PDB entry 6XO4 | electron microscopy, 4.20 A resolution (low resolution: residue-level contacts below are approximate; hydrogen-bond / salt-bridge calls are withheld) | chains B and C of the 12 polymer chains in the assembly

[Chain B]
Molecule: Togavirin
Source organism: Eastern equine encephalitis virus
Notes: EC 3.4.21.90
UniProt: Q88678 (Q88678_EEEV); residues 1-420 here correspond to UniProt positions 325-744 (UniProt number = residue number + 324)
Sequence (420 residues; numbered 1 to 420; the number before each row is that of its first residue):
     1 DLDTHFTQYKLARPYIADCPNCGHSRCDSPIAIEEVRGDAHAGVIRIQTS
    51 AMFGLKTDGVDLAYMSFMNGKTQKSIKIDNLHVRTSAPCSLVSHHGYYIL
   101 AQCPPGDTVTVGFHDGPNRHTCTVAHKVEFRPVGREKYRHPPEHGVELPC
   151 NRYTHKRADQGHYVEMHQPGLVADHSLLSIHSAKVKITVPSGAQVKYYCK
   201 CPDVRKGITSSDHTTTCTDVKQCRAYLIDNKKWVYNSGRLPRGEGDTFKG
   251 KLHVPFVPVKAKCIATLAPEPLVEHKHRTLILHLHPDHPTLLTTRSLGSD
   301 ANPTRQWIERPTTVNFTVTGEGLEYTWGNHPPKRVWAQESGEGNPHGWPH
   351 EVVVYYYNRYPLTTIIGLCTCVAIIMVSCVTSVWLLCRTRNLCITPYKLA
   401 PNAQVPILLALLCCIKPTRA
Unresolved in the structure: 415-420
Disulfide bonds: Cys19-Cys122, Cys89-Cys103, Cys150-Cys263, Cys199-Cys223
What the authors report for this chain:
  - mutagenesis - R205A, G207A, H213A: decreased binding to EEEV-7, -106, -129
  - mutagenesis - M68T (>5-fold): decreased binding to EEEV-21

[Chain C]
Molecule: Togavirin
Source organism: Eastern equine encephalitis virus
Notes: EC 3.4.21.90
UniProt: Q88678 (Q88678_EEEV); residue numbers follow UniProt; this construct covers 1-261
Sequence (261 residues; row label = number of the first residue in the row):
     1 MFPYPTLNYPPMAPINPMAYRDPNPPRRRWRPFRPPLAAQIEDLRRSIAS
    51 LTLKQRAPNPPAGPPAKRKKPAPKPKPAQAKKKRPPPPAKKQKRKPKPGK
   101 RQRMCMKLESDKTFPIMLNGQVNGYACVVGGRVFKPLHVEGRIDNEQLAA
   151 IKLKKASIYDLEYGDVPQCMKSDTLQYTSDKPPGFYNWHHGAVQYENNRF
   201 TVPRGVGGKGDSGRPILDNKGRVVAIVLGGVNEGSRTALSVVTWNQKGVT
   251 VKDTPEGSEPW
Unresolved in the structure: 1-110

[Interface between chain B and chain C]
Residue-residue contacts (12; chain B residue first):
  Lys398(B) - Tyr159(C)
  Lys398(B) - Thr250(C)
  Leu399(B) - Thr250(C)
  Pro401(B) - Arg132(C)
  Asn402(B) - Gln176(C)
  Asn402(B) - Trp244(C)
  Asn402(B) - Gly248(C)
  Asn402(B) - Thr250(C)
  Gln404(B) - Gln176(C)
  Gln404(B) - Trp244(C)
  Gln404(B) - Lys247(C)
  Gln404(B) - Gly248(C)
Other interface residues (no listed pair), chain B (7 interface residues in all): Ala403, Val405
Other interface residues (no listed pair), chain C (8 interface residues in all): Val249

[In short]
The interface between chain B and chain C involves 7 residues on one side and 8 on the other. The paper
reports that R205A, G207A and H213A of chain B reduce binding to EEEV-7, -106, -129; M68T of chain B reduces
binding to EEEV-21.
Here chain B is Togavirin and chain C is Togavirin, both from Eastern equine encephalitis virus. Entry 6XO4
(CryoEM structure of Eastern Equine Encephalitis (EEEV) VLP) was determined by electron microscopy.
